5L54 - chains H and Z of the 28 polymer chains in the assembly; structure by X-ray diffraction, 2.80 A resolution.

# Chain H
Protein: Proteasome subunit beta type-2
Organism: Saccharomyces cerevisiae (strain ATCC 204508 / S288c)
Notes: EC 3.4.25.1
UniProtKB: P25043 (PSB2_YEAST); residues 1-232 here correspond to UniProt positions 30-261 (UniProt number = residue number + 29)
Sequence (232 residues; numbered 1 to 232; the number before each row is that of its first residue):
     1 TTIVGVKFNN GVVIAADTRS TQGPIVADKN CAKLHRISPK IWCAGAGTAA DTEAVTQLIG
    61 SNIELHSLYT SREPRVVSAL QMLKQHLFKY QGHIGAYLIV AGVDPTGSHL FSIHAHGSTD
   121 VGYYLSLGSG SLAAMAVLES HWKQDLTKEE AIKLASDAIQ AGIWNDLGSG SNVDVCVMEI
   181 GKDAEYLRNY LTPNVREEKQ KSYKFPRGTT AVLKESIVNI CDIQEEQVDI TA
Not modelled in the structure: 223-232
Swiss-Prot annotation at these positions:
  - active site: Thr1 (Nucleophile)

# Chain Z
Protein: Proteasome subunit beta type-6
Organism: Saccharomyces cerevisiae (strain ATCC 204508 / S288c)
Notes: EC 3.4.25.1
UniProtKB: P23724 (PSB6_YEAST); residues 1-222 here correspond to UniProt positions 20-241 (UniProt number = residue number + 19)
Sequence (222 residues; each row starts with the number of its first residue):
     1 QFNPYGDNGG TILGIAGEDF AVLAGDTRNI TDYSINSRYE PKVFDCGDNI VMSANGFAAD
    61 GDALVKRFKN SVKWYHFDHN DKKLSINSAA RNIQHLLYGK RFFPYYVHTI IAGLDEDGKG
   121 AVYSFDPVGS YEREQCRAGG AAASLIMPFL DNQVNFKNQY EPGTNGKVKK PLKYLSVEEV
   181 IKLVRDSFTS ATERHIQVGD GLEILIVTKD GVRKEFYELK RD
Ion coordination: Mg2+: Thr192, His195, Val198
Small-molecule neighbours: 79P ((2S)-3-(1H-indol-3-yl)-N-[(2S,3S,4R)-4-methyl-3,5-bis(oxidanyl)-1-phenyl-pentan-2-yl]-2-[[(2R)-2-(2-morpholin-4-ylethanoylamino)propanoyl]amino]propanamide): Ser124, Phe125, Asp126, Ser130, Tyr131, Glu132, Arg137

# Chain H / chain Z interface
Pairs across the interface - 58 pairs, chain H then chain Z:
  Arg19(H) - Ile196(Z)
  Arg19(H) - Asp222(Z)  salt bridge
  Pro24(H) - Arg194(Z)
  Pro24(H) - His195(Z)
  Pro24(H) - Ile196(Z)  hydrogen bond (backbone-backbone)
  Ile25(H) - Leu145(Z)  hydrophobic
  Ile25(H) - Arg194(Z)
  Ile25(H) - His195(Z)
  Val26(H) - Glu193(Z)
  Val26(H) - Arg194(Z)  hydrogen bond (backbone-backbone)
  Val26(H) - Ile196(Z)  hydrophobic
  Ala27(H) - Arg194(Z)  hydrogen bond (backbone-side chain)
  Lys29(H) - Glu193(Z)  salt bridge
  Lys29(H) - Arg194(Z)
  Ile163(H) - Asp222(Z)
  Trp164(H) - Ile35(Z)
  Trp164(H) - Arg38(Z)  hydrogen bond (backbone-side chain)
  Trp164(H) - Arg221(Z)
  Trp164(H) - Asp222(Z)
  Asn165(H) - Tyr33(Z)
  Asn165(H) - Arg38(Z)
  Asp166(H) - Tyr33(Z)
  Asp166(H) - Asp222(Z)
  Leu167(H) - Ile30(Z)  hydrophobic
  Leu167(H) - Asp32(Z)
  Leu167(H) - Tyr33(Z)  hydrogen bond (backbone-backbone)
  Leu167(H) - Ile35(Z)  hydrophobic
  Leu167(H) - Ile196(Z)
  Gly168(H) - Tyr33(Z)
  Ser169(H) - Asp222(Z)
  Gly170(H) - Asp222(Z)
  Ser171(H) - Asp222(Z)  hydrogen bond (backbone-side chain)
  Asn194(H) - Lys220(Z)  hydrogen bond (backbone-side chain)
  Asn194(H) - Asp222(Z)
  Arg196(H) - Thr189(Z)
  Arg196(H) - Ser190(Z)  hydrogen bond
  Arg196(H) - Glu193(Z)
  Glu197(H) - Arg185(Z)  salt bridge
  Lys199(H) - Asp186(Z)
  Gln200(H) - Lys182(Z)
  Gln200(H) - Arg185(Z)  hydrogen bond
  Gln200(H) - Asp186(Z)  hydrogen bond (backbone-side chain)
  Lys201(H) - Glu179(Z)
  Lys201(H) - Asp186(Z)  hydrogen bond (backbone-side chain)
  Tyr203(H) - Phe149(Z)  hydrophobic
  Tyr203(H) - Gln153(Z)
  Tyr203(H) - Leu183(Z)
  Tyr203(H) - Asp186(Z)  hydrogen bond
  Phe205(H) - Asn152(Z)
  Phe205(H) - Gln153(Z)
  Phe205(H) - Gln159(Z)
  Pro206(H) - Pro162(Z)  hydrophobic
  Arg207(H) - Pro162(Z)
  Gly208(H) - Pro162(Z)
  Thr209(H) - Gln159(Z)
  Thr209(H) - Tyr160(Z)  hydrogen bond (backbone-backbone)
  Ala211(H) - Tyr160(Z)  hydrophobic
  Ala211(H) - Gly166(Z)
Interface residues without a listed pair, chain H (32 interface residues in all): Thr21, Gly23, Asp28, Val195
Interface residues without a listed pair, chain Z (32 interface residues in all): Arg28, Ser34, Asn158, Gln197, Glu218

# In short
The chain H/chain Z interface involves 32 residues from each chain; the contacts include 13 hydrogen bonds and
3 salt bridges. Polar pairs include Arg19(H)-Asp222(Z), Lys29(H)-Glu193(Z) and Glu197(H)-Arg185(Z). Bound to
chain Z: compound 79P. UniProt lists active-site residue Thr1(H) on chain H.
Chain H is Proteasome subunit beta type-2 and chain Z is Proteasome subunit beta type-6, both from
Saccharomyces cerevisiae (strain ATCC 204508 / S288c); the structure, Yeast 20S proteasome in complex with
epoxyketone inhibitor 16, was determined by X-ray diffraction (same publication as 5L52, 5L55, 5L5A, 5L5B,
5L5D, 5L5E and 30 further entries).
